Entry 4O9U (X-ray diffraction, 6.93 A resolution (low resolution: residue-level contacts below are approximate; hydrogen-bond / salt-bridge calls are withheld)); this record covers chains C and D of the 6 polymer chains in the assembly.

== Chain C ==
Name: NAD(P) transhydrogenase subunit alpha 2
Organism: Thermus thermophilus
Notes: EC 1.6.1.2
UniProt: Q72GR9 (Q72GR9_THET2); numbering as in UniProt (aligned over 1-100)
Amino-acid sequence (100 residues; row label = number of the first residue in the row):
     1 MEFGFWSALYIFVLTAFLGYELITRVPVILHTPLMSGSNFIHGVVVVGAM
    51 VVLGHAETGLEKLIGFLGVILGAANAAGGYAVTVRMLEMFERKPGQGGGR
Not modelled in the structure: 91-100

== Chain D ==
Name: NAD(P) transhydrogenase subunit beta
Organism: Thermus thermophilus
Notes: EC 1.6.1.2
UniProt: Q72GS0 (Q72GS0_THET2); numbering as in UniProt (aligned over 1-450)
Amino-acid sequence (450 residues; numbered 1 to 450; the number before each row is that of its first residue):
     1 MDLIQAAYFVVAILFIVGLKRMAHPTTAKSGIVWAGWGMVLAVLATFFWP
    51 GMGNFALILLALLLGSVVAWWAAVRVAMTDMPQMVAIYNGMGGGAAATIA
   101 AVELLKGAFENTGLMALAILGGLIGSVAFTGSLIAFAKLQGIMKSRPILF
   151 PGQKAVNALVLALTVVIGLSLLWNDATASIVLFFLLALLFGVLMTLPIGG
   201 GDMPVAISFYNAFTGMAVGFEGFAVGNPALMVAGTLVGAAGTLLTVLMAR
   251 AMNRSVWSVLVGGFGVEQEAGEVKGSLKPIDVEDAAVMLAYAGKVVFVPG
   301 YGMALSQAQHKLKELADLLEARGVEVKFAIHPVAGRMPGHMNVLLAEAGV
   351 DYDKLKDLEEINPEFPTVDVAVVIGANDVVNPAARRPGSPLYGMPILDVD
   401 KAKNVIVIKRGQGKGFAGVENELFYAENTRMLYGDAQKVLTELIQALKRL
Not modelled in the structure: 261-273
Ligand contacts: NADP (NAP; NADP nicotinamide-adenine-dinucleotide phosphate): Gly201, Asp202, Pro204, Met252, Asn253, Arg254, Gly300, Tyr301, Gly302, Leu305, Ser306, Pro332, Val333, Ala334, Gly335, Arg336, Met337, Pro338, Gly375, Ala376, Asn377, Asp378, Val379, Leu391, Ile408, Lys409, Arg410, Gly411, Gln412, Gly413, Lys414, Gly415, Phe416, Ala417, Gly434, Asp435, Ala436
From the paper describing this entry:
  - catalytic residues: Asn89 (citing earlier work)

== How chain C and chain D interact ==
Contacting residue pairs (148):
  Met1(C) with Asp2(D); Gln5(D); Gly226(D)
  Phe3(C) with Gln5(D); Pro228(D); Met231(D)
  Ala8(C) with Phe223(D); Met231(D)
  Ile11(C) with Val232(D)
  Phe12(C) with Phe223(D); Thr235(D)
  Thr15(C) with Val232(D); Thr235(D); Leu236(D)
  Leu18(C) with Ile16(D)
  Gly19(C) with Leu236(D)
  Tyr20(C) with Leu243(D)
  Leu22(C) with Ile16(D); Leu19(D); Lys20(D); Ala23(D); His24(D)
  Ile23(C) with Leu19(D)
  Arg25(C) with Ala23(D); His24(D)
  Val26(C) with Ala23(D)
  Pro27(C) with Ala23(D); Pro25(D)
  Val28(C) with Asn342(D); Asp357(D)
  Ile29(C) with Asn342(D); Tyr352(D)
  Leu30(C) with Met22(D); Ala23(D); His24(D); Pro25(D); Ala28(D)
  Thr32(C) with Met337(D); Pro338(D); Gly339(D)
  Pro33(C) with Met22(D)
  Leu34(C) with Met22(D); Ala23(D); Leu244(D)
  Met35(C) with Val85(D); Pro338(D)
  Ser38(C) with Asn211(D); Val237(D)
  Asn39(C) with Met84(D); Val85(D); Tyr88(D); Asn89(D); Asn211(D)
  Phe40(C) with Ala35(D); Met39(D)
  Ile41(C) with Met39(D); Val237(D)
  His42(C) with Asn89(D); Asn211(D); Thr214(D); Val237(D)
  Gly43(C) with Met39(D)
  Val44(C) with Phe15(D); Met39(D); Leu230(D)
  Val45(C) with Gly92(D); Ala95(D); Ala96(D); Ile99(D); Val218(D)
  Val46(C) with Leu62(D)
  Val47(C) with Tyr8(D); Ala42(D); Thr46(D)
  Met50(C) with Val43(D); Thr46(D); Met52(D); Ile58(D); Leu62(D)
  Val51(C) with Trp49(D)
  Val52(C) with Val102(D); Glu103(D)
  Leu53(C) with Asn54(D); Ile58(D)
  Gly54(C) with Met52(D); Gly53(D); Ile58(D)
  His55(C) with Trp49(D); Lys106(D)
  Ala56(C) with Asn54(D)
  Glu61(C) with Leu105(D); Lys106(D)
  Lys62(C) with Asn54(D)
  Ile64(C) with Thr98(D)
  Phe66(C) with Leu57(D); Ala61(D); Leu64(D)
  Gly68(C) with Ala95(D); Thr98(D)
  Val69(C) with Ile58(D); Ala61(D); Leu62(D)
  Ile70(C) with Ala61(D); Leu64(D); Gly65(D)
  Leu71(C) with Met91(D); Gly94(D); Ala95(D); Phe129(D)
  Gly72(C) with Ala95(D)
  Ala73(C) with Leu62(D); Gly65(D); Ser66(D)
  Ala74(C) with Gly65(D); Ala69(D); Tyr88(D); Met91(D)
  Asn75(C) with Tyr88(D); Met91(D); Gly92(D)
  Ala77(C) with Ser66(D); Trp70(D)
  Gly78(C) with Ala69(D); Ala73(D); Tyr88(D)
  Gly79(C) with Tyr88(D)
  Tyr80(C) with Ile32(D); Gly36(D); Trp70(D)
  Ala81(C) with Trp70(D); Ala73(D); Val74(D)
  Val82(C) with Ala73(D); Met81(D); Tyr88(D)
  Thr83(C) with Ile32(D)
  Arg85(C) with Val74(D); Val76(D)
  Met86(C) with Met81(D); Val343(D)
  Leu87(C) with Ala28(D); Ile32(D)
  Met89(C) with Met78(D); Ala346(D); Tyr352(D)
  Phe90(C) with Pro25(D); Lys29(D); Tyr352(D)
Other interface residues (no listed pair), chain C (72 interface residues in all): Ala16, His31, Ser36, Gly37, Gly48, Ala49, Glu57, Gly65, Ala76, Val84
Other interface residues (no listed pair), chain D (89 interface residues in all): Ile4, Phe47, Gly51, Leu60, Asn227, Ala233, Ala239, Ala240, Leu247, Met248, Pro332, Glu347, Leu355

== Overview ==
Chain C and chain D form an interface of 72 and 89 residues respectively. Bound to chain D: NADP. From the
paper: the catalytic residue Asn89(D).
Here chain C is NAD(P) transhydrogenase subunit alpha 2 and chain D is NAD(P) transhydrogenase subunit beta,
both from Thermus thermophilus. Entry 4O9U (Mechanism of transhydrogenase coupling proton translocation and
hydride transfer) was determined by X-ray diffraction, deposited together with 4O9P and 4O9T.
